PDB entry 4A57 | X-ray diffraction, 2.00 A resolution | chains B and D of the 4 polymer chains in the assembly

Chain B (and D):
Name: Nucleoside-triphosphatase 1
Organism: Toxoplasma gondii
Notes: EC 3.6.1.15; chain D of this document is another copy of the same molecule, construct and numbering; everything in this record applies to it too
Reference sequence: Q27893 (NTP1_TOXGO); residues 26-628 here = UniProt positions 26-628
Sequence (611 residues; numbered 25 to 635; the number before each row is that of its first residue):
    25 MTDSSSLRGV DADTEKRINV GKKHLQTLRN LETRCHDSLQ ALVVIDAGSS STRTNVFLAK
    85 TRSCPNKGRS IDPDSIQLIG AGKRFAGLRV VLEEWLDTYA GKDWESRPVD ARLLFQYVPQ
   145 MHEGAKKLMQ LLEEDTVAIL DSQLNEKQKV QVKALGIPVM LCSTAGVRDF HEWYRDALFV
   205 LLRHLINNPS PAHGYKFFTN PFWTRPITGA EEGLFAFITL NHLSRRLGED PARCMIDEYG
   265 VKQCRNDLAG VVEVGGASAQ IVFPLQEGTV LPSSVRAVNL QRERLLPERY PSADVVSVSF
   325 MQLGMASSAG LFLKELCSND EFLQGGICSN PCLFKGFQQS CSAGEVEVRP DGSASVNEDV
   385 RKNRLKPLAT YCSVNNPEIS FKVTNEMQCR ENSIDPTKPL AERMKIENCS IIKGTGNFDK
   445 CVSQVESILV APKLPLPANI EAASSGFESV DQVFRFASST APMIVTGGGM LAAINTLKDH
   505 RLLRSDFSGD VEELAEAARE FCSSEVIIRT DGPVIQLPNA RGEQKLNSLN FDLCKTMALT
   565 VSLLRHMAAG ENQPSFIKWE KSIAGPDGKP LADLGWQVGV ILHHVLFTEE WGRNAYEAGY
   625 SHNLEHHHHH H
Not modelled in the structure: 25-35, 630-635 (chain D: 25-34, 630-635)
Differences from the reference sequence: expression tag (25, 629-635)
UniProt features mapped onto this chain:
  - active site: E236 (Proton acceptor)
  - glycosylation: N432 (N-linked (GlcNAc...) asparagine)
Disulfides: C59-C88, C258-C268, C341-C352, C356-C445, C365-C433, C396-C413, C526-C558
From the paper describing this entry:
  - mutagenesis - C341S/C352S, C433S: abolished catalytic activity
  - mutagenesis - C258S/C268S: increased catalytic activity
  - self-association interface (contacts with another copy of this molecule): F405, K406, A462 to I464
  - catalytic residues: E236 (proposed by the authors, not directly observed)

How chain B and chain D interact:
Pairs across the interface (8):
  R53(B) - E262(D)  salt bridge
  T57(B) - E262(D)  hydrogen bond (side chain-backbone)
  T57(B) - Y263(D)
  K91(B) - V265(D)
  E262(B) - R53(D)  salt bridge
  E262(B) - T57(D)
  Y263(B) - T57(D)
  V265(B) - K91(D)
Interface residues without a listed pair, chain B (8 interface residues in all): R58, P89
Interface residues without a listed pair, chain D (8 interface residues in all): R58, P89

Summary:
Chain B and chain D each contribute 8 residues to their interface, with 1 hydrogen bond and 2 salt bridges.
Polar pairs include R53(B)-E262(D) and T57(B)-E262(D). UniProt lists active-site residue E236(B) on chain B.
From the paper: the catalytic residue E236(B); C341S/C352S and C433S of chain B abolish catalytic activity.
Both chains are Nucleoside-triphosphatase 1 (Toxoplasma gondii). Entry 4A57 (Crystal structure of toxoplasma
gondii nucleoside triphosphate diphosphohydrolase 3 (NTPDASE3)) was determined by X-ray diffraction together
with 4A59 and 4A5A from the same study.
